Entry 2AOJ (X-ray diffraction, 1.60 A resolution); this record covers chains A and B of the 3 polymer chains in the assembly.

== Chain A ==
Name: Pol polyprotein
From: Human immunodeficiency virus type 1 (BH5 ISOLATE)
Notes: EC 3.4.23.16; fragment: hiv-1 protease (retropepsin)
UniProt: P04587 (POL_HV1B5); residues 1-99 here correspond to UniProt positions 69-167 (UniProt number = residue number + 68)
Sequence (99 residues; numbered 1 to 99; the number before each row is that of its first residue):
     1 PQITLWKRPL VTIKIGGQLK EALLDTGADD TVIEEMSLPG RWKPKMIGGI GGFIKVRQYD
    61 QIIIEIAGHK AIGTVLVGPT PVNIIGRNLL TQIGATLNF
Sequence notes: engineered mutation Lys7 (Gln75 in P04587), Ile33 (Leu101 in P04587), Ile63 (Leu131 in P04587), Ala67 (Cys135 in P04587), Ala95 (Cys163 in P04587)
Reported in the primary citation:
  - binding site for Peptide inhibitor: Gly27, Asp29, Asp30, Ile50, Val82
  - conformationally variable residues (loop rearrangement): Gly48 to Gly52

== Chain B ==
Name: Pol polyprotein
From: Human immunodeficiency virus type 1 (BH5 ISOLATE)
Notes: EC 3.4.23.16; fragment: hiv-1 protease (retropepsin)
UniProt: P04587 (POL_HV1B5); residues 101-199 here correspond to UniProt positions 69-167 (UniProt number = residue number - 32)
Sequence (99 residues; row label = number of the first residue in the row):
   101 PQITLWKRPL VTIKIGGQLK EALLDTGADD TVIEEMSLPG RWKPKMIGGI GGFIKVRQYD
   161 QIIIEIAGHK AIGTVLVGPT PVNIIGRNLL TQIGATLNF
Sequence notes: engineered mutation Lys107 (Gln75 in P04587), Ile133 (Leu101 in P04587), Ile163 (Leu131 in P04587), Ala167 (Cys135 in P04587), Ala195 (Cys163 in P04587)

== How chain A and chain B interact ==
Residue-residue contacts (96):
  Pro1(A) with Leu197(B); Asn198(B); Phe199(B), hydrogen bond (backbone-backbone)
  Gln2(A) with Thr196(B); Leu197(B); Asn198(B), hydrogen bond
  Ile3(A) with Thr196(B); Leu197(B), hydrogen bond (backbone-backbone); Phe199(B), hydrophobic
  Leu5(A) with Thr126(B); Arg187(B), hydrogen bond (backbone-side chain); Leu190(B), hydrophobic; Thr191(B); Ala195(B)
  Trp6(A) with Arg187(B), hydrogen bond (backbone-side chain); Thr191(B)
  Lys7(A) with Arg187(B)
  Arg8(A) with Asp129(B), salt bridge; Arg187(B)
  Pro9(A) with Thr126(B); Arg187(B)
  Leu23(A) with Gly127(B)
  Leu24(A) with Thr126(B), hydrogen bond (backbone-side chain); Leu197(B), hydrophobic; Phe199(B), hydrophobic
  Asp25(A) with Asp125(B); Thr126(B); Gly127(B), hydrogen bond (side chain-backbone)
  Thr26(A) with Leu105(B); Pro109(B); Leu124(B), hydrogen bond (side chain-backbone); Asp125(B); Thr126(B), hydrogen bond (backbone-side chain); Leu197(B)
  Gly27(A) with Leu123(B); Asp125(B), hydrogen bond (backbone-side chain)
  Asp29(A) with Arg108(B), salt bridge
  Gly49(A) with Ile150(B); Pro181(B)
  Ile50(A) with Gly149(B); Ile150(B); Gly152(B); Ile154(B); Thr180(B); Pro181(B); Ile184(B), hydrophobic
  Gly51(A) with Gly151(B); Gly152(B); Ile154(B)
  Gly52(A) with Ile150(B); Gly151(B)
  Ile54(A) with Ile150(B); Gly151(B)
  His69(A) with Phe199(B)
  Thr80(A) with Ile150(B)
  Pro81(A) with Gly149(B); Ile150(B)
  Ile84(A) with Ile150(B), hydrophobic
  Arg87(A) with Leu105(B), hydrogen bond (side chain-backbone); Trp106(B), hydrogen bond (side chain-backbone); Lys107(B); Arg108(B); Pro109(B)
  Leu90(A) with Leu105(B), hydrophobic
  Thr91(A) with Leu105(B); Trp106(B)
  Gln92(A) with Trp106(B)
  Ile93(A) with Phe199(B)
  Gly94(A) with Asn198(B)
  Ala95(A) with Leu105(B); Asn198(B); Phe199(B), hydrophobic
  Thr96(A) with Gln102(B), hydrogen bond; Ile103(B); Thr104(B); Thr196(B); Leu197(B); Asn198(B), hydrogen bond (backbone-backbone)
  Leu97(A) with Pro101(B); Gln102(B); Ile103(B), hydrogen bond (backbone-backbone); Leu124(B), hydrophobic; Thr126(B); Thr196(B)
  Asn98(A) with Pro101(B); Gln102(B); Gly194(B); Ala195(B); Thr196(B), hydrogen bond (backbone-backbone); Asn198(B)
  Phe99(A) with Pro101(B), hydrogen bond (backbone-backbone); Ile103(B), hydrophobic; His169(B); Ile193(B); Gly194(B); Ala195(B), hydrophobic
Interface residues without a listed pair, chain A (40 interface residues in all): Thr4, Val32, Ile47, Gly48, Phe53, Ala67
Interface residues without a listed pair, chain B (39 interface residues in all): Val132, Ile147, Gly148, Ala167, Pro179

== Summary ==
Chain A and chain B form an interface of 40 and 39 residues respectively, with 17 hydrogen bonds and 2 salt
bridges. Polar pairs include Arg8(A)-Asp129(B), Asp29(A)-Arg108(B) and Gln2(A)-Asn198(B). From the paper: a
binding site for Peptide inhibitor at Gly27(A), Asp29(A) and Asp30(A) among others; conformational variability
at Gly48(A).
Chain A and chain B are both Pol polyprotein (Human immunodeficiency virus type 1 (BH5 ISOLATE)); the
structure, Crystal structure analysis of HIV-1 protease with a substrate analog P6-PR, was determined by X-ray
diffraction, deposited together with 2AOF, 2AOH and 2AOI.
